PDB entry 3DHY | X-ray diffraction, 2.00 A resolution | chains A and B of the 4 polymer chains in the assembly

Chain A (and B):
Protein: Adenosylhomocysteinase
Organism: Mycobacterium tuberculosis
Notes: EC 3.3.1.1; chain B of this document is another copy of the same molecule, construct and numbering; everything in this record applies to it too
UniProtKB: P60176 (SAHH_MYCTU); numbering as in UniProt (aligned over 1-495)
Amino-acid sequence (495 residues; numbered 1 to 495; the number before each row is that of its first residue):
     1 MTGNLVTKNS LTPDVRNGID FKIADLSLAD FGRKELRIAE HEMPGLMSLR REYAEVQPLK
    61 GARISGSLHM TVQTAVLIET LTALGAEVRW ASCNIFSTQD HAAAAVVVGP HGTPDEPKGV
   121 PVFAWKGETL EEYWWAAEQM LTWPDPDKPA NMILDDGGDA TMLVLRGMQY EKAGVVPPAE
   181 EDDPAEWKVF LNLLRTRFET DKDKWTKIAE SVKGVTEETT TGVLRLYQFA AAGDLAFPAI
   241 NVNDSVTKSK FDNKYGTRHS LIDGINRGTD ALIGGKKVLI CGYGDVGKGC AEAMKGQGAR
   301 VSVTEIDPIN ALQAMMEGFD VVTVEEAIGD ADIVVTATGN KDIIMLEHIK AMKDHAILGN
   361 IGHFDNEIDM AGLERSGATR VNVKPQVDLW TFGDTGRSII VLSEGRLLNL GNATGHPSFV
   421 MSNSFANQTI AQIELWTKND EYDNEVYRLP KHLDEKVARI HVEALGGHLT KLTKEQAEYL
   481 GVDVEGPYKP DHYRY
Not modelled in the structure: 1-9 (chain B: 1-10)
Small-molecule neighbours:
  - 5'-S-ethyl-5'-thioadenosine (3DH): Leu68, His69, Thr71, Gln73, Thr74, Asp156, Gly157, Glu218, Thr219, Asn243, Lys248, Asp252, Asn253, Gly362, Leu407, Leu410, Thr414, Gly415, His416, Met421, Ser424, Phe425
  - NAD (nicotinamide-adenine-dinucleotide), molecule 1: Thr219, Thr220, Thr221, Asp252, Asn253, Thr257, Gly282, Tyr283, Gly284, Asp285, Val286, Gly287, Thr304, Glu305, Ile306, Asp307, Asn310, Ala337, Thr338, Gly339, Asn340, Ile343, Ile361, Gly362, His363, Leu407, Asn409, Leu410, His416
  - NAD, molecule 2: Thr470, Leu472, Gln476, Leu480, Lys489, Tyr493

Interface between chain A and chain B:
Pairs across the interface (139; chain A residue first):
  Leu224(A) with Tyr479(B); Leu480(B)
  Tyr227(A) with His492(B), hydrogen bond
  Gln228(A) with Tyr479(B), hydrogen bond (side chain-backbone)
  Asp244(A) with His492(B); Arg494(B), hydrogen bond (backbone-side chain)
  Val246(A) with Ile309(B), hydrophobic; Arg494(B)
  Lys250(A) with Gln313(B); Arg494(B); Tyr495(B), hydrogen bond (side chain-backbone)
  Phe251(A) with Ile309(B); Leu312(B), hydrophobic; Gln313(B)
  Tyr255(A) with Gln313(B); Met316(B), hydrophobic; Glu317(B), hydrogen bond
  Arg258(A) with Met316(B), hydrogen bond (side chain-backbone)
  Gly284(A) with Tyr493(B)
  Asp285(A) with Tyr495(B)
  Lys288(A) with Tyr495(B)
  Glu292(A) with Glu317(B)
  Glu305(A) with Leu469(B); Thr470(B), hydrogen bond (backbone-backbone)
  Ile306(A) with Thr470(B); Leu472(B), hydrophobic; Tyr488(B)
  Asp307(A) with Leu469(B); Tyr488(B); Lys489(B), salt bridge
  Pro308(A) with Glu455(B); Ala458(B); Arg459(B); Val462(B); Leu469(B), hydrophobic; Tyr488(B)
  Ile309(A) with Val246(B), hydrophobic; Phe251(B); Glu455(B); Ala458(B), hydrophobic; Tyr495(B), hydrophobic
  Asn310(A) with Lys489(B); Tyr493(B); Tyr495(B)
  Ala311(A) with Val462(B), hydrophobic; Leu469(B), hydrophobic
  Leu312(A) with Phe251(B), hydrophobic; Asn423(B); Val462(B); Leu465(B), hydrophobic
  Gln313(A) with Phe251(B); Tyr255(B); Tyr495(B), hydrogen bond (side chain-backbone)
  Met315(A) with Leu465(B), hydrophobic; Gly467(B)
  Met316(A) with Tyr255(B), hydrophobic; Arg258(B), hydrogen bond (backbone-side chain); Leu465(B), hydrophobic
  Glu317(A) with Tyr255(B), hydrogen bond
  Val321(A) with Gly467(B); His468(B), hydrogen bond (backbone-backbone)
  Val322(A) with His468(B)
  Thr323(A) with His468(B); Thr470(B)
  Glu326(A) with His468(B), salt bridge
  Gly339(A) with Tyr479(B)
  Asn340(A) with Leu472(B); Gln476(B); Tyr479(B); Leu480(B)
  Lys341(A) with Glu475(B), salt bridge; Gln476(B), hydrogen bond (backbone-side chain); Tyr479(B)
  Asp342(A) with Gln476(B), hydrogen bond (backbone-side chain)
  His363(A) with Tyr479(B), hydrogen bond
  Asn366(A) with Tyr479(B), hydrogen bond
  Asn423(A) with Leu312(B)
  Arg448(A) with His492(B)
  Glu455(A) with Pro308(B); Ile309(B)
  Ala458(A) with Pro308(B); Ile309(B), hydrophobic
  Arg459(A) with Pro308(B)
  Val462(A) with Pro308(B)
  Leu465(A) with Leu312(B), hydrophobic; Met315(B); Met316(B), hydrophobic
  Gly467(A) with Met315(B); Val321(B)
  His468(A) with Val321(B), hydrogen bond (backbone-backbone); Val322(B); Thr323(B); Glu326(B), salt bridge
  Leu469(A) with Glu305(B); Asp307(B); Pro308(B), hydrophobic; Ala311(B), hydrophobic; Thr323(B)
  Thr470(A) with Glu305(B), hydrogen bond (backbone-backbone); Ile306(B); Thr323(B)
  Leu472(A) with Ile306(B), hydrophobic; Asn340(B)
  Glu475(A) with Lys341(B), salt bridge
  Gln476(A) with Asn340(B); Lys341(B), hydrogen bond (side chain-backbone); Asp342(B), hydrogen bond (side chain-backbone)
  Tyr479(A) with Leu224(B); Gln228(B), hydrogen bond (backbone-side chain); Gly339(B); Asn340(B); Lys341(B); His363(B), hydrogen bond; Asn366(B), hydrogen bond
  Leu480(A) with Leu224(B); Asn340(B)
  Tyr488(A) with Ile306(B); Asp307(B); Pro308(B)
  Lys489(A) with Asp307(B), salt bridge; Asn310(B)
  His492(A) with Tyr227(B), hydrogen bond; Asp244(B); Arg448(B)
  Tyr493(A) with Gly284(B); Asn310(B); Arg494(B), hydrogen bond (backbone-side chain)
  Arg494(A) with Asp244(B), hydrogen bond (side chain-backbone); Val246(B); Arg448(B); Tyr493(B), hydrogen bond (side chain-backbone); Arg494(B)
  Tyr495(A) with Lys250(B), hydrogen bond (backbone-side chain); Asp285(B); Lys288(B); Asp307(B); Ile309(B), hydrophobic; Asn310(B); Gln313(B), hydrogen bond (backbone-side chain)
Interface residues without a listed pair, chain A (68 interface residues in all): Asn241, Ser245, Thr247, Ser249, Thr304, Ile343, Phe419, Lys451, Asp454, His461, Gly466
Interface residues without a listed pair, chain B (65 interface residues in all): Asn241, Ser245, Thr247, Glu292, Thr304, Phe364, Asp454, His461, Gly466

Overview:
68 residues of chain A and 65 residues of chain B are in contact; the contacts include 28 hydrogen bonds and 6
salt bridges. Polar contacts include Asp307(A)-Lys489(B), Glu326(A)-His468(B) and Lys341(A)-Glu475(B). Ligands
of chain A: 5'-S-ethyl-5'-thioadenosine and NAD.
Both chains are Adenosylhomocysteinase (Mycobacterium tuberculosis). Entry 3DHY (Crystal Structures of
Mycobacterium tuberculosis S-Adenosyl-L-Homocysteine Hydrolase in Ternary Complex with Substrate and
Inhibitors) was determined by X-ray diffraction (same publication as 2ZIZ, 2ZJ0, 2ZJ1 and 3CE6).
